Entry 3D8A (X-ray diffraction, 2.55 A resolution); this record covers chains G and H of the 8 polymer chains in the assembly.

# Chain G (and H)
Name: Relaxosome protein TraM
From: Escherichia coli (strain K12)
Notes: fragment: UNP database residues 58-127; chain H of this document is another copy of the same molecule, construct and numbering; everything in this record applies to it too
UniProt: P10026 (TRAM1_ECOLI); residue numbers follow UniProt; this construct covers 58-127
Amino-acid sequence (70 residues; each row starts with the number of its first residue):
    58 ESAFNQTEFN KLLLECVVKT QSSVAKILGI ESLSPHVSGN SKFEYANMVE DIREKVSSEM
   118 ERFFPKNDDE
Not modelled in the structure: 58-59, 123-127
UniProt features mapped onto this chain:
  - mutagenesis: Lys76 (K76E: 100,000-fold decrease in conjugation efficiency, but tetramerizes and binds DNA normally), Glu88 (E88L/Q: Increased homotetramer stability), Lys99 (K99E: 100,000-fold decrease in conjugation efficiency, but tetramerizes and binds DNA normally. Binds less well to TraD. May be dominant over wild-type. Partially rescued by a TraD E-712 mutation), Val106 (V106A: 2000-fold decrease in conjugation efficiency, but tetramerizes and binds DNA normally), Arg110 (R110E: 33,000-fold decrease in conjugation efficiency, but tetramerize and bind DNA normally), Phe121 (F121S: Alters oligomerization, probably more dimers than tetramers)

# Interface between chain G and chain H
Pairs across the interface (18):
  Ala60(G) - Phe120(H)
  Phe61(G) - Phe120(H)
  Phe61(G) - Phe121(H)  hydrophobic
  Asn62(G) - Phe120(H)
  Glu65(G) - Arg119(H)  salt bridge
  Glu65(G) - Phe120(H)
  Phe66(G) - Phe120(H)
  Leu69(G) - Glu116(H)
  Leu69(G) - Phe120(H)  hydrophobic
  Glu88(G) - Glu88(H)
  Glu116(G) - Leu69(H)
  Arg119(G) - Glu65(H)  salt bridge
  Phe120(G) - Phe61(H)
  Phe120(G) - Asn62(H)
  Phe120(G) - Glu65(H)
  Phe120(G) - Phe66(H)
  Phe120(G) - Leu69(H)  hydrophobic
  Phe121(G) - Phe61(H)  hydrophobic
Other interface residues (no listed pair), chain H (12 interface residues in all): Ala60, Pro122

# Overview
Chain G and chain H form an interface of 11 and 12 residues respectively, with 2 salt bridges. The
salt-bridged pair is Glu65(G)-Arg119(H). UniProt lists 6 mutagenesis sites on chain G.
Chain G and chain H are both Relaxosome protein TraM (Escherichia coli (strain K12)); the structure,
Co-crystal structure of TraM-TraD complex, was determined by X-ray diffraction.
